8ZP2 - chains A and B; structure by electron microscopy, 2.40 A resolution.

[Chain A]
Name: Sodium-dependent noradrenaline transporter
Source organism: Homo sapiens
UniProt: P23975 (SC6A2_HUMAN); residue numbers follow UniProt; this construct covers 47-617
Amino-acid sequence (571 residues; row label = number of the first residue in the row):
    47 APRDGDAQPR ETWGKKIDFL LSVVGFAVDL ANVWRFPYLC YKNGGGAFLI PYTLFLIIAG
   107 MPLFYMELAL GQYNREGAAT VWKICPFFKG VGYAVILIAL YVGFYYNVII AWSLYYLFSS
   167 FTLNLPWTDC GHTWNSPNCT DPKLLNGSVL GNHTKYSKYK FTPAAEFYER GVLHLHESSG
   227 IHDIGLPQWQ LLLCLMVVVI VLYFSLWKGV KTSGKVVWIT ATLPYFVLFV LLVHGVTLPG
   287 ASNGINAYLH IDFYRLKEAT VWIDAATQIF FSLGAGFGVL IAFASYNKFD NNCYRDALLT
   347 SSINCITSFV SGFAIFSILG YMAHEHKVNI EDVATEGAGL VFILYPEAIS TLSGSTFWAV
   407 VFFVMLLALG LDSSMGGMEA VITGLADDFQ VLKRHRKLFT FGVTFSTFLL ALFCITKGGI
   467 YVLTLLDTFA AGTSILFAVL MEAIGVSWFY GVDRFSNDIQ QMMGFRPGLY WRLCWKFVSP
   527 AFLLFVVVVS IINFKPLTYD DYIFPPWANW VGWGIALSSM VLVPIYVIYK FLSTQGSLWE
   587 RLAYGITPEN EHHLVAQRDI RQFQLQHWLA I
Unresolved in the structure: 47-53, 192-200
Metal / ion sites: Na+ site 1: Gly71, Val74, Leu415, Asp418, Ser419; Na+ site 2: Ala73, Asp75, Asn78, Ser318
Small-molecule neighbours:
  - Atomoxetine (A1LX4; (3R)-N-methyl-3-(2-methylphenoxy)-3-phenyl-propan-1-amine): Phe72, Ala73, Asp75, Ala145, Val148, Gly149, Tyr151, Tyr152, Phe317, Ser318, Leu319, Gly320, Phe323, Ser419, Ser420, Gly423, Ala477
  - phosphatidylethanolamine (PTY): Lys135, Tyr139, Ile142, Leu143, Leu431, Asp434, Phe435, Leu568, Ile571, Tyr572, Tyr575, Lys576
UniProt features mapped onto this chain:
  - binding site (Na(+)): Gly71, Ala73, Val74, Asn78, Ser318, Asn350, Asp418, Ser419
  - binding site ((R)-noradrenaline): Asp75, Tyr87, Lys88, Ala145, Gly149, Phe317, Glu382
  - binding site (dopamine): Asp75, Ala145, Phe317, Glu382
  - glycosylation (N-linked (GlcNAc...) asparagine): Asn184, Asn192, Asn198
  - natural variant: Ala457 (A457P: In ORSTI)
  - mutagenesis: Phe72 (F72A: Loss of norepinephrine binding), Asp75 (D75A: Loss of norepinephrine binding. Abolishes norepinephrine uptake; D75N: Abolishes norepinephrine uptake), Lys135 (K135A: Decreased homodimerization and norepinephrine transport; when associated with A-435, A-438 and A-444), Val148 (V148A: Decreased norepinephrine uptake), Gly149 (G149A: Decreased norepinephrine uptake), Tyr152 (Y152A: Loss of norepinephrine binding; Y152F: Severely decreased norepinephrine uptake), Asn153 (N153A: Abolishes norepinephrine uptake), Leu232 (L232A: Decreased homodimerization and norepinephrine transport; when associated with A-235, A-459 and A-553), Trp235 (W235A: Decreased homodimerization and norepinephrine transport; when associated with A-232, A-459 and A-553), Phe317 (F317A: Loss of norepinephrine binding), Gly320 (G320A: Loss of norepinephrine binding), Phe323 (F323A: Loss of norepinephrine binding. Abolishes norepinephrine uptake), 9 further mutagenesis entries in UniProt
What the authors report for this chain:
  - binding site for phosphatidylethanolamine: Lys135, Tyr139, Tyr572, Tyr575
  - binding site for Atomoxetine: Phe72, Val148, Tyr152, Phe323, Gly423
  - contacts within the chain: Asp75-Tyr152 (hydrogen bond)
  - Na+ coordination: Asp75

[Chain B]
Name: Nb_BB4
Source organism: Lama glama
Amino-acid sequence (120 residues; each row starts with the number of its first residue):
     1 EVQLVESGGG LVQAGGSLRL SCAASGFPVY QANMYWYRQA PGKEREWVAA IQSEGRTIYA
    61 DSVKGRFTIS RDNSKNTVYL QMNSLKPEDT AVYYCNVKDA GWASYQYDYW GQGTQVTVSS
Unresolved in the structure: 41
Disulfides: Cys22-Cys95

[How chain A and chain B interact]
Contacting residue pairs (51; chain A residue first):
  Pro55(A) - Tyr105(B)  hydrophobic
  Pro55(A) - Gln106(B)
  Pro55(A) - Tyr107(B)  hydrophobic
  Arg56(A) - Tyr105(B)
  Arg56(A) - Gln106(B)  hydrogen bond (backbone-backbone)
  Glu57(A) - Ser104(B)
  Glu57(A) - Gln106(B)
  Thr58(A) - Gly101(B)
  Thr58(A) - Trp102(B)
  Thr58(A) - Ser104(B)  hydrogen bond (backbone-backbone)
  Thr58(A) - Gln106(B)
  Trp59(A) - Trp102(B)
  Trp59(A) - Ala103(B)  hydrogen bond (backbone-backbone)
  Gly60(A) - Trp102(B)
  Gly60(A) - Ala103(B)
  Lys62(A) - Trp102(B)
  Arg121(A) - Lys98(B)
  Arg121(A) - Gln106(B)
  Arg121(A) - Asp108(B)  salt bridge
  Ser331(A) - Gln106(B)  hydrogen bond (backbone-side chain)
  Tyr332(A) - Gln106(B)
  Asn333(A) - Trp102(B)
  Asn333(A) - Gln106(B)  hydrogen bond (backbone-side chain)
  Lys334(A) - Asn33(B)
  Lys334(A) - Ser53(B)  hydrogen bond
  Lys334(A) - Glu54(B)  salt bridge
  Lys334(A) - Asp99(B)
  Lys334(A) - Trp102(B)
  Phe335(A) - Asn33(B)
  Phe335(A) - Tyr35(B)
  Phe335(A) - Lys98(B)
  Phe335(A) - Asp99(B)  hydrogen bond (backbone-side chain)
  Asp336(A) - Asn33(B)  hydrogen bond
  Asp336(A) - Gln52(B)
  Asp336(A) - Ser53(B)  hydrogen bond
  Asn337(A) - Trp102(B)
  Gln506(A) - Trp47(B)
  Gln506(A) - Ile58(B)
  Gln506(A) - Asp61(B)  hydrogen bond
  Gln507(A) - Tyr35(B)  hydrogen bond (backbone-side chain)
  Gln507(A) - Tyr37(B)  hydrogen bond
  Gln507(A) - Trp47(B)
  Gln507(A) - Ile58(B)
  Met508(A) - Tyr35(B)  hydrogen bond (backbone-side chain)
  Met508(A) - Gln52(B)  hydrogen bond (backbone-side chain)
  Met509(A) - Arg56(B)  hydrogen bond (backbone-side chain)
  Gly510(A) - Ile58(B)
  Arg512(A) - Asp61(B)  salt bridge
  Asn596(A) - Glu44(B)
  His599(A) - Glu44(B)  salt bridge
  Leu600(A) - Glu44(B)
Interface residues without a listed pair, chain A (26 interface residues in all): Lys61, Glu597
Interface residues without a listed pair, chain B (23 interface residues in all): Tyr59, Lys64

[Overview]
26 residues of chain A and 23 residues of chain B are in contact, with 15 hydrogen bonds and 4 salt bridges.
Polar pairs include Arg121(A)-Asp108(B), Lys334(A)-Glu54(B) and Arg512(A)-Asp61(B). The paper reports a
binding site for Atomoxetine at Phe72(A), Val148(A) and Tyr152(A) among others; a binding site for
phosphatidylethanolamine at Lys135(A), Tyr139(A) and Tyr572(A) among others.
Chain A is Sodium-dependent noradrenaline transporter (Homo sapiens) and chain B is Nb_BB4 (Lama glama); the
structure, Cryo-EM structure of human norepinephrine transporter NET bound with atomoxetine in an outward-open
state at a ..., was determined by electron microscopy together with 8ZOY, 8ZP1 and 8ZPB from the same study.
